PDB entry 6VOM | electron microscopy, 3.60 A resolution | chains A and g of the 9 polymer chains in the assembly

== Chain A ==
Molecule: ATP synthase subunit alpha, chloroplastic
From: Spinacia oleracea
Notes: EC 7.1.2.2
UniProtKB: P06450 (ATPA_SPIOL); residue numbers follow UniProt; this construct covers 1-507
Amino-acid sequence (507 residues; numbered 1 to 507; the number before each row is that of its first residue):
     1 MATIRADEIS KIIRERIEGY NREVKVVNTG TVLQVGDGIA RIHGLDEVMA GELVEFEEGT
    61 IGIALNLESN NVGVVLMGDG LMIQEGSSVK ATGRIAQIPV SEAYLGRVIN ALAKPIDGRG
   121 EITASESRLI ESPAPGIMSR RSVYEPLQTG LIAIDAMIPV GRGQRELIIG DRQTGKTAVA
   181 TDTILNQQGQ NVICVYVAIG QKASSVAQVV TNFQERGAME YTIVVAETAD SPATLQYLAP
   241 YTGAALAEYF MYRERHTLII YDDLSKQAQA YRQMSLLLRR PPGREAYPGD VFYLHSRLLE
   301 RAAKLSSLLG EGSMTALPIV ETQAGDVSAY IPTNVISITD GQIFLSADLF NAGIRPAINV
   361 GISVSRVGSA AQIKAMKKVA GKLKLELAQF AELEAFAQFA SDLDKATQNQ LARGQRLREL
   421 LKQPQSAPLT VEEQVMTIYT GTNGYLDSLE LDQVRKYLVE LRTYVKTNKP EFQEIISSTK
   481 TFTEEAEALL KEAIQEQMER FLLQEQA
Unresolved in the structure: 1-6, 504-507
Small-molecule neighbours:
  - ATP (adenosine-5'-triphosphate), molecule 1: Asp-171, Arg-172, Gln-173, Thr-174, Gly-175, Lys-176, Thr-177, Ala-178, Gln-201, Glu-321, Phe-350, Arg-355, Pro-356, Gln-423, Pro-424, Gln-425
  - ATP, molecule 2: Ser-337, Val-364, Arg-366
  - tentoxin (TTX): Ala-50, Gly-51, Ile-63, Ala-64, Leu-65, Val-75, Met-77, Glu-131, Tyr-237, Tyr-293, Arg-297
UniProt features mapped onto this chain:
  - binding site (ATP): Gly-170 to Thr-177
  - site: Ser-363 (Required for activity)

== Chain g ==
Molecule: ATP synthase gamma chain, chloroplastic
From: Spinacia oleracea
UniProtKB: P05435 (ATPG_SPIOL); residue numbers follow UniProt; this construct covers 1-364
Amino-acid sequence (364 residues; numbered 1 to 364; the number before each row is that of its first residue):
     1 MACSLSFSSS VSTFHLPTTT QSTQAPPNNA TTLPTTNPIQ CANLRELRDR IGSVKNTQKI
    61 TEAMKLVAAA KVRRAQEAVV NGRPFSETLV EVLYNMNEQL QTEDVDVPLT KIRTVKKVAL
   121 MVVTGDRGLC GGFNNMLLKK AESRIAELKK LGVDYTIISI GKKGNTYFIR RPEIPVDRYF
   181 DGTNLPTAKE AQAIADDVFS LFVSEEVDKV EMLYTKFVSL VKSDPVIHTL LPLSPKGEIC
   241 DINGKCVDAA EDELFRLTTK EGKLTVERDM IKTETPAFSP ILEFEQDPAQ ILDALLPLYL
   301 NSQILRALQE SLASELAARM TAMSNATDNA NELKKTLSIN YNRARQAKIT GEILEIVAGA
   361 NACV
Unresolved in the structure: 1-42, 364
UniProt features mapped onto this chain:
  - active site: Cys-130

== How chain A and chain g interact ==
Residue-residue contacts (7):
  Arg-279(A) / Asn-361(g)  hydrogen bond
  Pro-282(A) / Leu-354(g)  hydrophobic
  Ala-324(A) / Ile-339(g)  hydrophobic
  Asp-326(A) / Arg-343(g)  salt bridge
  Ser-328(A) / Arg-343(g)
  Phe-399(A) / Asn-325(g)
  Ser-401(A) / Val-221(g)
Other interface residues (no listed pair), chain A (9 interface residues in all): Glu-285, Ala-286
Other interface residues (no listed pair), chain g (7 interface residues in all): Thr-350

== Overview ==
9 residues of chain A and 7 residues of chain g are in contact; the contacts include 1 hydrogen bond and 1
salt bridge. Polar contacts include Asp-326(A)/Arg-343(g) and Arg-279(A)/Asn-361(g). Chain A binds ATP and
tentoxin.
Chain A is ATP synthase subunit alpha, chloroplastic and chain g is ATP synthase gamma chain, chloroplastic,
both from Spinacia oleracea; the structure, Chloroplast ATP synthase (R2, CF1), was determined by electron
microscopy together with 6VM1, 6VM4, 6VMB, 6VMD, 6VMG, 6VOF and 8 further entries from the same study.
